PDB entry 4TSZ | X-ray diffraction, 2.00 A resolution | chains D and T of the 4 polymer chains in the assembly

[Chain D]
Molecule: DNA polymerase III subunit beta
Organism: Pseudomonas aeruginosa
Notes: EC 2.7.7.7
UniProtKB: V4MZL6 (V4MZL6_PSEAI); residues 1-367 here = UniProt positions 1-367
Chain sequence (368 residues; each row starts with the number of its first residue; numbering starts at 0):
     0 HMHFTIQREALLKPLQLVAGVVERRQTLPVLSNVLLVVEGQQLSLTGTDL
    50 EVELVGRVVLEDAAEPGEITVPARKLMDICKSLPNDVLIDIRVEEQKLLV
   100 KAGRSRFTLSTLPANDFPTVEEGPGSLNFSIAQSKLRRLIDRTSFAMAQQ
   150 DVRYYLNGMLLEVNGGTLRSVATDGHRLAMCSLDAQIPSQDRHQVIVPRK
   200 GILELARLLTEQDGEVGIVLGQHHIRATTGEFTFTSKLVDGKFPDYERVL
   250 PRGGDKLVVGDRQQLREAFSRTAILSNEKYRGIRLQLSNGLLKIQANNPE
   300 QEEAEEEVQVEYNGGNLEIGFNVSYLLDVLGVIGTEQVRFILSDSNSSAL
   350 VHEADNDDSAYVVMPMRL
Not modelled in the structure: 23-24, 118-120
Differences from the reference sequence: expression tag (0)

[Chain T]
Molecule: ACE-GLN-ALC-ASP-LEU-ZCL peptide
Chain sequence (6 residues; row label = number of the first residue in the row):
   467 XQADLX
Modified positions: ACE (acetyl group) at position 467; Ala-469 (2-amino-3-cyclohexyl-propionic acid; ALC); ZCL (3,4-dichloro-L-phenylalanine) at position 472

[How chain D and chain T interact]
Pairs across the interface (29):
  Thr-172(D) with Leu-471(T); ZCL_472(T)
  Gly-174(D) with Asp-470(T); Leu-471(T), hydrogen bond (backbone-backbone); ZCL_472(T)
  His-175(D) with Gln-468(T); Ala-469(T); Asp-470(T), salt bridge; Leu-471(T)
  Arg-176(D) with Leu-471(T)
  Leu-177(D) with Leu-471(T), hydrophobic
  Pro-243(D) with ZCL_472(T)
  Tyr-245(D) with ZCL_472(T)
  Val-248(D) with Leu-471(T); ZCL_472(T)
  Asn-321(D) with Gln-468(T)
  Tyr-324(D) with Gln-468(T)
  Asn-345(D) with Ala-469(T)
  Ser-347(D) with Leu-471(T)
  Val-361(D) with Leu-471(T), hydrophobic
  Met-363(D) with Gln-468(T); Ala-469(T); Asp-470(T); Leu-471(T)
  Pro-364(D) with Gln-468(T); Ala-469(T), hydrogen bond (backbone-backbone)
  Met-365(D) with ACE_467(T); Gln-468(T)
  Arg-366(D) with ACE_467(T), hydrogen bond (backbone-backbone)
Interface residues without a listed pair, chain D (19 interface residues in all): Asp-244, Ser-344

[Overview]
Chain D and chain T form an interface of 19 and 6 residues respectively; the contacts include 3 hydrogen bonds
and 1 salt bridge. Polar contacts include His-175(D)/Asp-470(T), Gly-174(D)/Leu-471(T) and
Pro-364(D)/Ala-469(T).
Chain D is DNA polymerase III subunit beta (Pseudomonas aeruginosa) and chain T is ACE-GLN-ALC-ASP-LEU-ZCL
peptide; the structure, Crystal structure of DNA polymerase sliding clamp from Pseudomonas aeruginosa with
ligand, was determined by X-ray diffraction (same publication as 4TR6, 4TR7 and 4TR8).
